Entry 5HI2 (X-ray diffraction, 2.51 A resolution); this record covers chain A.

# Chain A
Protein: Serine/threonine-protein kinase B-raf
Source organism: Homo sapiens
Notes: EC 2.7.11.1
UniProtKB: P15056 (BRAF_HUMAN); residue numbers follow UniProt; this construct covers 444-485, 491-723
Amino-acid sequence (283 residues; numbered 436 to 723; 5 numbers in that range are skipped by the numbering (no residue carries them; nothing is unmodelled there); the number before each row is that of its first residue):
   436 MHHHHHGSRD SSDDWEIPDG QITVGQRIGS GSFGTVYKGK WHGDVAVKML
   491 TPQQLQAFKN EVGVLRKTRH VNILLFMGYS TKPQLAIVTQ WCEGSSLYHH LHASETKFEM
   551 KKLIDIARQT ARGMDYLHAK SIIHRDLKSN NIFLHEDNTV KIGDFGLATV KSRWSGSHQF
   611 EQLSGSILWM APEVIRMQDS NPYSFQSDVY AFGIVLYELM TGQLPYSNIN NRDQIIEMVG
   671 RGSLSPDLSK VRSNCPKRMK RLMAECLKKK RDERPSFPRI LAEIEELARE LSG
Not modelled in the structure: 436-448, 598-615, 628-630, 722-723
Sequence notes: initiating methionine (436); expression tag (437-443); engineered mutation Ala543 (Ile in P15056), Ser544 (Ile in P15056), Lys551 (Ile in P15056), Arg562 (Gln in P15056), Asn588 (Leu in P15056), Ser630 (Lys in P15056), Glu667 (Phe in P15056), Ser673 (Tyr in P15056), Arg688 (Ala in P15056), Ser706 (Leu in P15056), Arg709 (Gln in P15056), Glu713 (Ser in P15056), Glu716 (Leu in P15056), Glu720 (Ser in P15056), Ser722 (Pro in P15056), Gly723 (Lys in P15056)
Residues lining bound ligands: Sorafenib (BAX; 4-{4-[({[4-chloro-3-(trifluoromethyl)phenyl]amino}carbonyl)amino]phenoxy}-N-methylpyridine-2-carboxamide): Ile463, Val471, Ala481, Lys483, Glu501, Val504, Leu505, Thr508, Ile513, Leu514, Thr529, Gln530, Trp531, Cys532, Gly534, Leu567, Ile572, His574, Phe583, Ile592, Gly593, Asp594, Phe595
Curated features (UniProtKB/Swiss-Prot):
  - active site: Asp576 (Proton acceptor)
  - binding site (ATP): Ile463 to Val471, Lys483
  - modified residue: Ser446 (Phosphoserine), Ser447 (Phosphoserine), Arg671 (Omega-N-methylarginine)
  - cross-link: Lys578 (Glycyl lysine isopeptide (Lys-Gly) (interchain with G-Cter in ubiquitin))

# In short
Ligands of chain A: Sorafenib. UniProt lists active-site residue Asp576 and 10 ATP-binding residues.
Chain A is Serine/threonine-protein kinase B-raf (Homo sapiens); the structure, BRAF Kinase domain b3aC loop
deletion mutant in complex with sorafenib, was determined by X-ray diffraction together with 5HIB, 5HIC, 5HID
and 5HIE from the same study.
